PDB entry 1V25 | X-ray diffraction, 2.30 A resolution | chains A and B

Chain A (and B):
Protein: long-chain-fatty-acid-CoA synthetase
Source organism: Thermus thermophilus
Notes: EC 6.2.1.3; chain B of this document is another copy of the same molecule, construct and numbering; everything in this record applies to it too
UniProt: Q6L8F0 (Q6L8F0_THETH); residue numbers follow UniProt; this construct covers 1-541
Sequence (541 residues; numbered 1 to 541; the number before each row is that of its first residue):
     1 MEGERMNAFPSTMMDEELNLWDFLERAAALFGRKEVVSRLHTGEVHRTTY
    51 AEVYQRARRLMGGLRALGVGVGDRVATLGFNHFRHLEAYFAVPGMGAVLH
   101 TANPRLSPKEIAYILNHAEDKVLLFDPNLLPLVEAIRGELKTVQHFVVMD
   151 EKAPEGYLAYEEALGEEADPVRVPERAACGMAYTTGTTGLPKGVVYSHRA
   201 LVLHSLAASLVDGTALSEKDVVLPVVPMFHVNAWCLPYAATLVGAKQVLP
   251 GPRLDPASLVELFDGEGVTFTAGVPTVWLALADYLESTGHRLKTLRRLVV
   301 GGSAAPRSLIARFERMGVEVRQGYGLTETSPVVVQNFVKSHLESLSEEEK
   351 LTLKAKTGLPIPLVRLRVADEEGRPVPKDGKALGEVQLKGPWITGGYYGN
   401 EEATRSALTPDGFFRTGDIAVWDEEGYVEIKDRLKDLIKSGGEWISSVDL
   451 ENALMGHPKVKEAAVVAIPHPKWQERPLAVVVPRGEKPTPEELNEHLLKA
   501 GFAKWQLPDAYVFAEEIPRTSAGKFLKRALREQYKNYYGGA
Disordered / not traced: 1-7, 454-463, 482-500, 512-525 (chain B: 1-7, 458-462, 481-493, 514-522)
Ion coordination: Mg2+: Thr184, Glu328 (together with AMP-PNP)
Residues lining bound ligands: AMP-PNP (ANP; phosphoaminophosphonic acid-adenylate ester): Thr184, Phe229, His230, Val231, Trp234, Gly301, Gly302, Ser303, Ala304, Gln322, Gly323, Tyr324, Gly325, Leu326, Thr327, Glu328, Thr357, Thr416, Asp418, Ile430, Arg433, Lys435, Lys439, Trp444

Interface between chain A and chain B:
Contacting residue pairs - 144 pairs, chain A then chain B:
  Ala8(A) with Val71(B)
  Phe9(A) with Gly72(B); Arg74(B); Val98(B), hydrophobic; Ala178(B), hydrogen bond (backbone-backbone); Val195(B), hydrophobic; Tyr398(B), hydrophobic
  Pro10(A) with Val195(B)
  Ser11(A) with Arg176(B), hydrogen bond (side chain-backbone); Val195(B); Tyr196(B); Ser197(B)
  Thr12(A) with Val194(B); Val195(B), hydrogen bond (side chain-backbone); Thr394(B), hydrogen bond; Gly395(B), hydrogen bond (backbone-backbone); Gly396(B); Tyr398(B)
  Met13(A) with Val194(B), hydrophobic; Val195(B); Tyr196(B), hydrophobic; Ser197(B); Ala200(B), hydrophobic; Ser330(B); Pro391(B); Trp392(B); Ile393(B); Thr394(B)
  Met14(A) with Leu388(B); Lys389(B); Gly390(B); Pro391(B); Ile393(B), hydrogen bond (backbone-backbone); Thr394(B); Gly395(B); Gly412(B); Phe414(B)
  Asp15(A) with Arg176(B), salt bridge
  Glu16(A) with Arg199(B), hydrogen bond (backbone-side chain); Lys389(B); Gly390(B); Pro391(B)
  Glu17(A) with Arg176(B), salt bridge
  Leu18(A) with Arg199(B); Leu363(B), hydrophobic
  Asp22(A) with Arg365(B), salt bridge
  Glu25(A) with Arg365(B), salt bridge
  Arg26(A) with Pro360(B), hydrogen bond (side chain-backbone); Ile361(B); Pro362(B)
  Leu30(A) with Lys339(B), hydrogen bond (backbone-side chain); Pro360(B); Glu425(B); Gly426(B)
  Lys34(A) with Ser340(B)
  Gly72(A) with Phe9(B)
  Arg74(A) with Phe9(B)
  Val98(A) with Phe9(B), hydrophobic
  Glu175(A) with Arg176(B), salt bridge; Arg199(B), salt bridge
  Arg176(A) with Ser11(B); Asp15(B), salt bridge; Glu17(B), salt bridge
  Ala178(A) with Phe9(B)
  Val194(A) with Thr12(B); Met13(B), hydrophobic
  Val195(A) with Phe9(B), hydrophobic; Pro10(B); Ser11(B), hydrogen bond (backbone-side chain); Thr12(B), hydrogen bond (backbone-side chain); Met13(B)
  Tyr196(A) with Met13(B), hydrophobic
  Ser197(A) with Ser11(B); Met13(B)
  Arg199(A) with Glu16(B), hydrogen bond (side chain-backbone); Leu18(B); Glu175(B), salt bridge; Arg199(B)
  Ala200(A) with Met13(B), hydrophobic
  Leu203(A) with Leu203(B), hydrophobic
  Leu206(A) with Leu210(B); Leu363(B), hydrophobic
  Leu210(A) with Leu206(B)
  Val211(A) with Val211(B), hydrophobic; Ala215(B); Leu216(B); Ser217(B); Lys219(B)
  Asp212(A) with Ser217(B), hydrogen bond; Glu218(B), hydrogen bond (side chain-backbone); Val243(B)
  Ala215(A) with Val211(B)
  Leu216(A) with Val211(B)
  Ser217(A) with Val211(B); Asp212(B), hydrogen bond
  Glu218(A) with Asp212(B), hydrogen bond (backbone-side chain); Phe337(B); Lys339(B); Ser340(B), hydrogen bond
  Lys219(A) with Val211(B); Ser340(B)
  Leu242(A) with Pro362(B), hydrophobic
  Ser330(A) with Met13(B)
  Phe337(A) with Glu218(B)
  Lys339(A) with Leu30(B), hydrogen bond (side chain-backbone); Glu218(B)
  Ser340(A) with Lys34(B); Glu218(B), hydrogen bond; Lys219(B)
  Pro360(A) with Arg26(B), hydrogen bond (backbone-side chain); Leu30(B)
  Ile361(A) with Arg26(B)
  Pro362(A) with Arg26(B); Leu242(B), hydrophobic
  Leu363(A) with Leu18(B), hydrophobic; Leu206(B), hydrophobic
  Arg365(A) with Asp22(B), salt bridge; Glu25(B), salt bridge; Arg172(B)
  Leu388(A) with Met14(B)
  Lys389(A) with Met14(B); Glu16(B)
  Gly390(A) with Met14(B); Glu16(B)
  Pro391(A) with Met13(B); Met14(B); Glu16(B)
  Trp392(A) with Met13(B)
  Ile393(A) with Met13(B); Met14(B), hydrogen bond (backbone-backbone)
  Thr394(A) with Thr12(B), hydrogen bond; Met13(B); Met14(B)
  Gly395(A) with Thr12(B), hydrogen bond (backbone-backbone); Met14(B)
  Gly396(A) with Thr12(B)
  Tyr397(A) with Thr12(B)
  Tyr398(A) with Phe9(B), hydrophobic; Thr12(B)
  Leu408(A) with Met14(B), hydrophobic
  Gly412(A) with Met14(B)
  Phe414(A) with Met14(B)
  Glu425(A) with Leu30(B)
  Gly426(A) with Leu30(B)
Also at the interface, not in a pair above, chain A (75 interface residues in all): Phe31, Arg172, Met181, Val202, Ala207, Ser209, Val243, Glu328, Val338, Leu359, Phe413
Also at the interface, not in a pair above, chain B (77 interface residues in all): Phe23, Phe31, Ala177, Met181, Val202, Ala207, Ser209, Glu328, Val338, Leu359, Tyr397, Leu408, Phe413

Overview:
75 residues of chain A face 77 of chain B across their interface; the contacts include 23 hydrogen bonds and
11 salt bridges. Polar contacts include Asp15(A)-Arg176(B), Glu17(A)-Arg176(B) and Asp22(A)-Arg365(B). Chain A
binds AMP-PNP. Thr184(A) and Glu328(A) form the Mg2+ site.
Both chains are long-chain-fatty-acid-CoA synthetase (Thermus thermophilus). Entry 1V25 (Crystal structure of
tt0168 from Thermus thermophilus HB8) was determined by X-ray diffraction, deposited together with 1ULT.
